Entry 2EKQ (X-ray diffraction, 1.80 A resolution); this record covers chains C and D of the 4 polymer chains in the assembly.

[Chain C (and D)]
Name: 2-deoxy-D-gluconate 3-dehydrogenase
Source organism: Thermus thermophilus
Notes: EC 1.1.1.125; chain D of this document is another copy of the same molecule, construct and numbering; everything in this record applies to it too
UniProt: Q53W82 (Q53W82_THET8); residues 1-239 here = UniProt positions 1-239
Amino-acid sequence (239 residues; numbered 1 to 239; the number before each row is that of its first residue):
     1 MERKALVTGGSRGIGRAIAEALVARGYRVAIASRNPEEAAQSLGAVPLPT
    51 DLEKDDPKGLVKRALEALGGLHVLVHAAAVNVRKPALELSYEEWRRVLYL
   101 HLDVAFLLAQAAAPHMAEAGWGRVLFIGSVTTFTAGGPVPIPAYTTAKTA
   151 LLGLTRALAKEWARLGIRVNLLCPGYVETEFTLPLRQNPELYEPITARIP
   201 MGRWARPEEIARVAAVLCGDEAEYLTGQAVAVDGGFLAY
Unresolved in the structure: 1 (chain D: 1, 180-189)
Reported in the primary citation:
  - binding site for glycerol: S129
  - binding site for sulfate ion: G128, S129, Y144
  - catalytic residues: S129, Y144, K148 (citing earlier work)
  - specificity-determining residues: S11, E118 (proposed by the authors, not directly observed)

[How chain C and chain D interact]
Residue-residue contacts (64; chain C residue first):
  P85(C) - E161(D)
  A86(C) - Q110(D)  hydrogen bond (backbone-side chain)
  A86(C) - L158(D)  hydrophobic
  A86(C) - E161(D)  hydrogen bond (backbone-side chain)
  L87(C) - Q110(D)
  L87(C) - E161(D)  hydrogen bond (backbone-side chain)
  L87(C) - W162(D)
  L89(C) - Q110(D)  hydrogen bond (backbone-side chain)
  Y91(C) - Y99(D)
  Y91(C) - D103(D)  hydrogen bond
  Y91(C) - L107(D)  hydrophobic
  W94(C) - D103(D)  hydrogen bond
  W94(C) - F106(D)  hydrophobic
  W94(C) - L154(D)  hydrophobic
  R95(C) - Y91(D)
  R95(C) - R95(D)
  R95(C) - D103(D)
  Y99(C) - Y91(D)
  L102(C) - L98(D)  hydrophobic
  L102(C) - T146(D)
  D103(C) - Y91(D)
  D103(C) - W94(D)  hydrogen bond
  D103(C) - R95(D)  salt bridge
  D103(C) - L98(D)
  F106(C) - W94(D)  hydrophobic
  L107(C) - Y91(D)  hydrophobic
  Q110(C) - A86(D)  hydrogen bond (side chain-backbone)
  Q110(C) - L87(D)
  Q110(C) - L89(D)  hydrogen bond (side chain-backbone)
  T132(C) - R156(D)  hydrogen bond (backbone-side chain)
  F133(C) - R156(D)  hydrogen bond (backbone-side chain)
  A135(C) - R156(D)
  A135(C) - A157(D)  hydrophobic
  A135(C) - K160(D)  hydrogen bond (backbone-side chain)
  G136(C) - K160(D)
  G137(C) - K160(D)  hydrogen bond (backbone-side chain)
  V139(C) - K160(D)  hydrogen bond (backbone-side chain)
  P142(C) - A157(D)  hydrophobic
  T145(C) - G153(D)
  T146(C) - L102(D)
  T146(C) - A150(D)
  T146(C) - G153(D)
  T146(C) - L154(D)  hydrogen bond (side chain-backbone)
  T149(C) - T149(D)
  T149(C) - G153(D)
  A150(C) - T146(D)
  A150(C) - A150(D)  hydrophobic
  G153(C) - T145(D)
  G153(C) - T149(D)
  L154(C) - W94(D)  hydrophobic
  L154(C) - T146(D)
  R156(C) - T132(D)  hydrogen bond (side chain-backbone)
  R156(C) - F133(D)  hydrogen bond (side chain-backbone)
  R156(C) - A135(D)
  A157(C) - A135(D)  hydrophobic
  A157(C) - P142(D)  hydrophobic
  L158(C) - A86(D)  hydrophobic
  K160(C) - A135(D)  hydrogen bond (side chain-backbone)
  K160(C) - G137(D)  hydrogen bond (side chain-backbone)
  K160(C) - V139(D)  hydrogen bond (side chain-backbone)
  E161(C) - P85(D)
  E161(C) - A86(D)  hydrogen bond (side chain-backbone)
  E161(C) - L87(D)  hydrogen bond (side chain-backbone)
  W162(C) - L87(D)
Also at the interface, not in a pair above, chain C (37 interface residues in all): L98, A113, P114, T134, L152
Also at the interface, not in a pair above, chain D (37 interface residues in all): A113, P114, T134, G136, L152

[Summary]
The chain C/chain D interface involves 37 residues from each chain; the contacts include 22 hydrogen bonds and
1 salt bridge. Among the polar pairs are D103(C)-R95(D), A86(C)-Q110(D) and A86(C)-E161(D). The paper reports
catalytic residues S129(C), Y144(C) and K148(C); a binding site for sulfate ion at G128(C), S129(C) and
Y144(C).
Chain C and chain D are both 2-deoxy-D-gluconate 3-dehydrogenase (Thermus thermophilus); the structure,
Structure of TT0495 protein from Thermus thermophilus, was determined by X-ray diffraction together with 4JP2,
4JP3 and 2EKP from the same study.
